Entry 7CHA (electron microscopy, 3.90 A resolution); this record covers chains J and L of the 12 polymer chains in the assembly.

# Chain J
Name: Probable ATP-binding component of ABC transporter, P.aeruginosa Mla F
From: Pseudomonas aeruginosa (strain ATCC 15692 / DSM 22644 / CIP 104116 / JCM 14847 / LMG 12228 / 1C / PRS 101 / PAO1)
Reference sequence: Q9HVW1 (Q9HVW1_PSEAE); residues 1-269 here = UniProt positions 1-269
Sequence (269 residues; each row starts with the number of its first residue):
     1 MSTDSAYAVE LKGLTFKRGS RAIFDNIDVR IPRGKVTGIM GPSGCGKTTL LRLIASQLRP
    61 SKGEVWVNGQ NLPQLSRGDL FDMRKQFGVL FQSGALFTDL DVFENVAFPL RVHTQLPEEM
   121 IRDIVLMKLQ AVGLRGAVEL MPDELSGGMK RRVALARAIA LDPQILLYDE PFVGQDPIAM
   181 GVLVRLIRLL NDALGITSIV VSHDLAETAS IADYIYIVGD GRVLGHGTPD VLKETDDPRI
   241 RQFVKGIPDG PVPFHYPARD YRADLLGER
Disordered / not traced: 1-5, 268-269
Small-molecule neighbours: AMP-PNP (ANP; phosphoaminophosphonic acid-adenylate ester): Arg18, Arg21, Ile23, Pro42, Ser43, Gly44, Cys45, Gly46, Lys47, Thr48, Thr49, Glu170, His203

# Chain L
Name: STAS domain-containing protein
From: Pseudomonas aeruginosa (strain ATCC 15692 / DSM 22644 / CIP 104116 / JCM 14847 / LMG 12228 / 1C / PRS 101 / PAO1)
Reference sequence: Q9HVW5 (Q9HVW5_PSEAE); residues 1-102 here = UniProt positions 1-102
Sequence (102 residues; each row starts with the number of its first residue):
     1 MSQASLREGA AGELQLAGVL DYSSGPALRE QGGRLIRASQ AAELVVDCSA VERSSSVGIS
    61 LLLAFIRDAR KAGKVLSVRA LPDDMREIAK VSSLLEILPL QE
Disordered / not traced: 1-2, 101-102

# Chain J / chain L interface
Contacting residue pairs (27):
  Lys85(J) with Tyr22(L)
  His113(J) with Tyr22(L)
  Thr114(J) with Tyr22(L)
  Gln115(J) with Pro26(L)
  Leu116(J) with Pro26(L), hydrophobic
  Pro117(J) with Arg29(L)
  Glu119(J) with Arg29(L), salt bridge; Ala64(L)
  Met120(J) with Arg29(L); Ser60(L), hydrogen bond
  Asp123(J) with Arg67(L), salt bridge
  Ile124(J) with Val57(L), hydrophobic; Ser60(L)
  Met127(J) with Ile59(L), hydrophobic; Leu63(L), hydrophobic; Ser92(L), hydrogen bond (backbone-side chain); Leu94(L), hydrophobic
  Lys128(J) with Ser56(L)
  Gln130(J) with Ser92(L)
  Ala131(J) with Val91(L), hydrophobic; Ser92(L)
  Asp162(J) with Ser55(L); Ser56(L), hydrogen bond (side chain-backbone)
  Ala193(J) with Glu87(L)
  Leu194(J) with Glu87(L); Ile88(L), hydrophobic; Val91(L), hydrophobic
Interface residues without a listed pair, chain J (18 interface residues in all): Gln164
Interface residues without a listed pair, chain L (18 interface residues in all): Arg53, Leu61

# Overview
The chain J/chain L interface involves 18 residues from each chain, with 3 hydrogen bonds and 2 salt bridges.
Polar pairs include Glu119(J)-Arg29(L), Asp123(J)-Arg67(L) and Met120(J)-Ser60(L). Bound to chain J: AMP-PNP.
Here chain J is Probable ATP-binding component of ABC transporter, P.aeruginosa Mla F and chain L is STAS
domain-containing protein, both from Pseudomonas aeruginosa (strain ATCC 15692 / DSM 22644 / CIP 104116 / JCM
14847 / LMG 12228 / 1C / PRS 101 / PAO1). Entry 7CHA (Cryo-EM structure of P.aeruginosa MlaFEBD with AMPPNP)
was determined by electron microscopy together with 7CH8, 7CH9, 7CH6 and 7CH7 from the same study.
